3WQS - chain B; structure by X-ray diffraction, 2.35 A resolution.

[Chain B]
Molecule: 1-deoxy-D-xylulose 5-phosphate reductoisomerase, apicoplast
Organism: Plasmodium falciparum
Notes: EC 1.1.1.267
UniProt: O96693 (DXR_PLAFX); numbering as in UniProt (aligned over 1-488)
Sequence (488 residues; row label = number of the first residue in the row):
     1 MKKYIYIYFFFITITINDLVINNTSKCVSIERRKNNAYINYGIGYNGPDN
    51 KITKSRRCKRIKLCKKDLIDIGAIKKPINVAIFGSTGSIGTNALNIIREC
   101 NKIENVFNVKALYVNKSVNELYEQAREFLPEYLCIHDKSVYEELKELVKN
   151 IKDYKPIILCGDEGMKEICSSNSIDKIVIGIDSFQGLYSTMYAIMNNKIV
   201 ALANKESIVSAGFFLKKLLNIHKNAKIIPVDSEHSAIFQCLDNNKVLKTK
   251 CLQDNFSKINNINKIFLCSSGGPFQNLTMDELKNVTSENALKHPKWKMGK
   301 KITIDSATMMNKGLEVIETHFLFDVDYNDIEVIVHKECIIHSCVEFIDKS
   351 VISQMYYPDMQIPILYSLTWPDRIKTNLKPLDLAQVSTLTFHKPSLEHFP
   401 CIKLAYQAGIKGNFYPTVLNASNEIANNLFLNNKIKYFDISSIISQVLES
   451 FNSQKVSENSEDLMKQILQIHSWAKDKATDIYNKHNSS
Unresolved in the structure: 1-76, 487-488
Ion coordination: Mg2+: D231, E233, E315 (together with KBK)
Small-molecule neighbours:
  - KBK ([(R)-{2-[hydroxy(methyl)amino]-2-oxoethoxy}(4-methoxyphenyl)methyl]phosphonic acid): K205, D231, S232, E233, C268, S269, S270, G271, G272, K295, W296, M298, I302, S306, N311, K312, E315, C338, P358, M360
  - NADPH (NDP; NADPH dihydro-nicotinamide-adenine-dinucleotide phosphate): G84, S85, T86, G87, S88, I89, Y113, V114, N115, K116, S117, H136, G180, I181, D182, S183, Q185, A203, N204, K205, E206, D231, W296, M298, G299, I302, M360

[In short]
Chain B binds NADPH and compound KBK. D231, E233 and E315 coordinate Mg2+.
Chain B is 1-deoxy-D-xylulose 5-phosphate reductoisomerase, apicoplast (Plasmodium falciparum); the structure,
Crystal structure of pfdxr complexed with inhibitor-126, was determined by X-ray diffraction, deposited
together with 3WQQ and 3WQR.
